3DBL - chains H and L of the 3 polymer chains in the assembly; structure by X-ray diffraction, 2.90 A resolution.

Chain H:
Molecule: NEDD8-activating enzyme E1 catalytic subunit
Source organism: Homo sapiens
Notes: EC 6.3.2.-
UniProtKB: Q8TBC4 (UBA3_HUMAN); residues 12-442 here correspond to UniProt positions 33-463 (UniProt number = residue number + 21)
Sequence (434 residues; row label = number of the first residue in the row):
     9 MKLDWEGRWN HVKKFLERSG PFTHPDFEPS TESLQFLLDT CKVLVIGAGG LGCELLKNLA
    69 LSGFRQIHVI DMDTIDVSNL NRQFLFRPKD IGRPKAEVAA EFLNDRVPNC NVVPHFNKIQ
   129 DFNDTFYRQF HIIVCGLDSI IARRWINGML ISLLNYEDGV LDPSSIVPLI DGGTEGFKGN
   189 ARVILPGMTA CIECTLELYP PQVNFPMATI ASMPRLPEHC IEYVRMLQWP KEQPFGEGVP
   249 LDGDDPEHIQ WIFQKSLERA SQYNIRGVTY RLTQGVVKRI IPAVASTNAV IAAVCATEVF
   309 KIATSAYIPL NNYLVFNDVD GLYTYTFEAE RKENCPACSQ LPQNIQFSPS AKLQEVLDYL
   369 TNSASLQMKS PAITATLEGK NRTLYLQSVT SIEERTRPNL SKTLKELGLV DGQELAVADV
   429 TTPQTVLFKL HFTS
Unresolved in the structure: 9-10, 442
Differences from the reference sequence: expression tag (9-11); engineered mutation Ala-216 (Cys237 in Q8TBC4)
Curated features (UniProtKB/Swiss-Prot):
  - region: His-32 to Cys-49 (Interaction with UBE2M N-terminus), Arg-136 to Ile-140 (Interaction with UBE2M N-terminus), Pro-171 to Met-196 (Interaction with UBE2M N-terminus), Leu-206 to Pro-208 (Interaction with NEDD8), Met-221 to His-227 (Interaction with NAE1), Tyr-271 to Arg-274 (Interaction with NAE1), Ile-310 to Pro-317 (Interaction with UBE2M N-terminus), Tyr-331 to Glu-336 (Interaction with NEDD8)
  - site: Arg-190 (Determines specificity for NEDD8)
Bound ions: Zn2+: Cys-199, Cys-202, Cys-343, Cys-346
What the authors report for this chain:
  - mutagenesis - R190A, R190Q: increased binding to wild-type ubiquitin
  - mutagenesis - R190A, R190Q: increased catalytic activity on NEDD8Ala72Arg
  - specificity-determining residues: Arg-190

Chain L:
Molecule: NEDD8
Source organism: Homo sapiens
UniProtKB: Q15843 (NEDD8_HUMAN); residues 101-176 here correspond to UniProt positions 1-76 (UniProt number = residue number - 100)
Sequence (88 residues; row label = number of the first residue in the row):
    89 GSRRASVGSG GSMLIKVKTL TGKEIEIDIE PTDKVERIKE RVEEKEGIPP QQQRLIYSGK
   149 QMNDEKTAAD YKILGGSVLH LVLQLRGG
Unresolved in the structure: 89-100
Differences from the reference sequence: expression tag (89-100); engineered mutation Gln-172 (Ala72 in Q15843)
Curated features (UniProtKB/Swiss-Prot):
  - site (Interaction with UBE1C): Leu-108, Ile-144
  - modified residue: Gln-140 (Microbial infection: Deamidated glutamine), Lys-148 (N6-acetyllysine)
  - cross-link: Gly-176 (Glycyl lysine isopeptide (Gly-Lys) (interchain with K-? in acceptor proteins))

Interface between chain H and chain L:
Pairs across the interface (59; chain H residue first):
  Gly-57(H) with Gly-176(L)
  Leu-59(H) with Gly-176(L), hydrogen bond (backbone-backbone)
  Gly-144(H) with Gly-176(L)
  Leu-145(H) with Arg-174(L); Gly-175(L); Gly-176(L), hydrogen bond (backbone-backbone)
  Asp-146(H) with Arg-174(L)
  Ser-147(H) with Arg-174(L)
  Arg-151(H) with Arg-174(L), hydrogen bond (side chain-backbone); Gly-175(L)
  Gly-181(H) with Leu-173(L); Gly-175(L)
  Thr-182(H) with Leu-173(L); Gly-175(L), hydrogen bond (backbone-backbone); Gly-176(L)
  Glu-183(H) with Leu-173(L); Arg-174(L), salt bridge; Gly-175(L)
  Lys-186(H) with Leu-171(L); Leu-173(L)
  Gly-187(H) with Leu-173(L)
  Asn-188(H) with Leu-171(L); Gln-172(L); Leu-173(L), hydrogen bond (side chain-backbone)
  Arg-190(H) with Gln-172(L), hydrogen bond
  Cys-202(H) with Gln-149(L)
  Thr-203(H) with Gln-149(L); Gln-172(L), hydrogen bond (backbone-side chain)
  Glu-205(H) with Arg-142(L)
  Leu-206(H) with Arg-142(L); Gln-149(L); Gln-172(L)
  Tyr-207(H) with Arg-142(L), hydrogen bond (backbone-side chain); Gln-172(L); Leu-173(L)
  Pro-208(H) with Arg-142(L); Gln-172(L)
  Pro-209(H) with Gln-139(L); Arg-142(L)
  Asn-296(H) with Gly-176(L)
  Tyr-321(H) with Val-170(L), hydrophobic; Gln-172(L), hydrogen bond
  Val-323(H) with Val-170(L), hydrophobic; Leu-171(L)
  Asn-325(H) with Leu-108(L); Thr-109(L)
  Tyr-331(H) with Thr-107(L), hydrogen bond (side chain-backbone); Leu-108(L); Thr-109(L); Gly-110(L); His-168(L)
  Tyr-333(H) with Ile-144(L); His-168(L), hydrogen bond; Val-170(L), hydrophobic
  Phe-335(H) with Val-170(L), hydrophobic
  Glu-336(H) with Gly-147(L)
  Ala-337(H) with Gly-147(L)
  Glu-338(H) with Gly-147(L), hydrogen bond (backbone-backbone); Lys-148(L), salt bridge
Also at the interface, not in a pair above, chain H (37 interface residues in all): Gly-58, Gly-60, Ile-148, Ile-289, Val-327, Asp-328
Also at the interface, not in a pair above, chain L (20 interface residues in all): Lys-106, Gln-140
Interface features reported in the paper:
  - hot spots on chain H (mutagenesis) - R190A, R190Q: decreased binding to NEDD8Ala72 (wt)

In short:
The interface between chain H and chain L involves 37 residues on one side and 20 on the other; the contacts
include 12 hydrogen bonds and 2 salt bridges. Polar contacts include Glu-183(H)/Arg-174(L),
Glu-338(H)/Lys-148(L) and Arg-151(H)/Arg-174(L). From the paper: R190A and R190Q of chain H increase binding
to wild-type ubiquitin; the specificity determinant Arg-190(H).
Here chain H is NEDD8-activating enzyme E1 catalytic subunit and chain L is NEDD8, both from Homo sapiens.
Entry 3DBL (Structural Dissection of a Gating Mechanism Preventing Misactivation of Ubiquitin by NEDD8's E1
(APPBP1-UBA3Arg190wt-NEDD8Ala72Gln)) was determined by X-ray diffraction together with 3DBH and 3DBR from the
same study.
